3LD0 - chains F and G of the 12 polymer chains in the assembly; structure by X-ray diffraction, 2.20 A resolution.

Chain F:
Molecule: Inhibitor of TRAP, regulated by T-BOX (Trp) sequence RtpA
Organism: Bacillus licheniformis
Reference sequence: Q65NU7 (Q65NU7_BACLD); residues 201-253 here correspond to UniProt positions 1-53 (UniProt number = residue number - 200)
Amino-acid sequence (53 residues; row label = number of the first residue in the row):
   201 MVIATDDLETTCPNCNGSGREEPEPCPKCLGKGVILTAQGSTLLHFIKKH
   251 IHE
Differences from the reference sequence: variant Leu-230 (Ser30 in Q65NU7), Ile-251 (Leu51 in Q65NU7), His-252 (Asn52 in Q65NU7)
Metal / ion sites: Zn2+: Cys-212, Cys-215, Cys-226, Cys-229; Mg2+: Glu-253 (shared with 1 residue of chain D; 1 residue of chain E)

Chain G:
Molecule: Inhibitor of TRAP, regulated by T-BOX (Trp) sequence RtpA
Organism: Bacillus licheniformis
Reference sequence: Q65NU7 (Q65NU7_BACLD); numbering as in UniProt (aligned over 1-53)
Amino-acid sequence (53 residues; row label = number of the first residue in the row):
     1 MVIATDDLETTCPNCNGSGREEPEPCPKCLGKGVILTAQGSTLLHFIKKH
    51 IHE
Disordered / not traced: 53
Differences from the reference sequence: variant Leu-30 (Ser in Q65NU7), Ile-51 (Leu in Q65NU7), His-52 (Asn in Q65NU7)
Metal / ion sites: Zn2+: Cys-12, Cys-15, Cys-26, Cys-29

Chain F / chain G interface:
Contacting residue pairs (21):
  Glu-224(F) / Thr-42(G)  hydrogen bond
  Pro-225(F) / Ser-41(G)
  Pro-225(F) / His-45(G)
  Cys-226(F) / Ser-41(G)
  Pro-227(F) / Ser-41(G)
  Leu-230(F) / Leu-36(G)  hydrophobic
  Leu-230(F) / Ser-41(G)
  Leu-230(F) / Leu-44(G)  hydrophobic
  Leu-230(F) / His-45(G)
  Leu-230(F) / Lys-48(G)
  Thr-237(F) / Pro-27(G)
  Ala-238(F) / Pro-27(G)  hydrophobic
  Ser-241(F) / Pro-25(G)
  Ser-241(F) / Cys-26(G)
  Ser-241(F) / Pro-27(G)
  Ser-241(F) / Leu-30(G)
  Thr-242(F) / Glu-24(G)  hydrogen bond
  Leu-244(F) / Leu-30(G)  hydrophobic
  His-245(F) / Pro-25(G)
  His-245(F) / Leu-30(G)
  Lys-248(F) / Leu-30(G)
Other interface residues (no listed pair), chain F (15 interface residues in all): Lys-228, Gly-231, Leu-236
Other interface residues (no listed pair), chain G (14 interface residues in all): Lys-28, Thr-37, Ala-38

Overview:
Chain F and chain G form an interface of 15 and 14 residues respectively, with 2 hydrogen bonds. Among the
polar pairs are Glu-224(F)/Thr-42(G) and Thr-242(F)/Glu-24(G). The Zn2+ site is built by Cys-212(F),
Cys-215(F), Cys-226(F) and Cys-229(F).
Both chains are Inhibitor of TRAP, regulated by T-BOX (Trp) sequence RtpA (Bacillus licheniformis). Entry 3LD0
(Crystal structure of B.licheniformis Anti-TRAP protein, an antagonist of TRAP-RNA interactions) was
determined by X-ray diffraction together with 3LCZ from the same study.
